Entry 5DS6 (X-ray diffraction, 3.35 A resolution); this record covers chains A and B of the 8 polymer chains in the assembly.

[Chain A (and B)]
Protein: CRISPR-associated endonuclease Cas1
From: Escherichia coli (strain K12)
Notes: EC 3.1.-.-; chain B of this document is another copy of the same molecule, construct and numbering; everything in this record applies to it too
Reference sequence: Q46896 (CAS1_ECOLI); numbering as in UniProt (aligned over 1-305)
Amino-acid sequence (306 residues; numbered 0 to 305; the number before each row is that of its first residue; numbering starts at 0):
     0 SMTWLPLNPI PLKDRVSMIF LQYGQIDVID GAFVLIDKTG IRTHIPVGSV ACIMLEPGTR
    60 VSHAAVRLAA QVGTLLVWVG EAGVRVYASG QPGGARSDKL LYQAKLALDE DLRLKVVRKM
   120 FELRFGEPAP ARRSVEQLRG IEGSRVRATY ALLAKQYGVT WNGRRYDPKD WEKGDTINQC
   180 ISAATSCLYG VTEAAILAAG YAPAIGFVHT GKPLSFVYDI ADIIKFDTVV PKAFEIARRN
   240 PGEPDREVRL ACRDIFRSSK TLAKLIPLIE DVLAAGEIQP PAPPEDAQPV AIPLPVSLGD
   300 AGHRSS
Unresolved in the structure: 0-14, 164-174, 282-305 (chain B: 0-3, 167-174, 280-305)
Differences from the reference sequence: expression tag (0)
UniProt features mapped onto this chain:
  - binding site (Mg(2+)): Glu141, His208, Asp221
  - mutagenesis: Tyr22 (Y22A: Slightly decreased spacer acquisition in vivo; Y22F: Nearly wild-type spacer acquisition in vivo), Arg41 (R41E: Dramatically decreased spacer acquisition in vivo), Arg59 (R59A: Loss of spacer acquisition in vivo, decreased protospacer binding; R59D: Dramatically decreased spacer acquisition in vitro, 250-fold decreased affinity for protospacer DNA), Arg66 (R66D: Dramatically decreased spacer acquisition in vitro, 250-fold decreased affinity for protospacer DNA; R66E: Dramatically decreased spacer acquisition in vivo), Arg84 (R84A: Decreased spacer acquisition in vivo; R84E: Dramatically decreased spacer acquisition in vivo), Glu141 (E141A: No cleavage of any substrates, no restoration of UV or mitomycin C (MMC) resistance. Loss of spacer acquisition in vivo), Tyr149 (Y149A: No effect on in vitro protospacer integration), Tyr165 (Y165A: No effect on in vitro protospacer integration. Alone significantly decreased protospacer acquisition in vivo ...), Trp170 (W170A: Alone significantly decreased protospacer acquisition in vivo. Decreased protospacer binding; in association with A-170), Thr184 (T184A: No cleavage of any substrates), Tyr188 (Y188A: Partial inhibition of cleavage. No effect on in vitro protospacer integration. Significantly decreased protospacer acquisition in vivo), His208 (H208A: No cleavage of any substrates, no restoration of UV or MMC resistance. Loss of spacer acquisition in vivo), 13 further mutagenesis entries in UniProt
From the paper describing this entry:
  - binding site for the 33-nt DNA strand: Tyr22
  - mutagenesis - R59D, R66D: decreased binding to 5 nt overhang protospacer
  - mutagenesis - R59D, R66D: decreased catalytic activity on protospacer substrates
  - mutagenesis - Y22A: decreased catalytic activity on splayed ends

[How chain A and chain B interact]
Contacting residue pairs - 72 pairs, chain A then chain B:
  Gln24(A) - Arg59(B)
  Leu54(A) - His62(B)  hydrogen bond (backbone-side chain)
  Glu55(A) - His62(B)
  Pro56(A) - His62(B)
  Thr58(A) - Ser61(B)
  Thr58(A) - His62(B)  hydrogen bond (backbone-backbone)
  Arg59(A) - Gln24(B)  hydrogen bond
  Arg59(A) - Asp26(B)
  Arg59(A) - Val60(B)
  Arg59(A) - Ser61(B)
  Val60(A) - Arg59(B)
  Val60(A) - Val60(B)  hydrogen bond (backbone-backbone)
  Ser61(A) - Thr58(B)
  Ser61(A) - Arg59(B)
  His62(A) - Leu54(B)  hydrogen bond (side chain-backbone)
  His62(A) - Glu55(B)
  His62(A) - Pro56(B)
  His62(A) - Gly57(B)
  His62(A) - Thr58(B)  hydrogen bond (backbone-backbone)
  His62(A) - Trp77(B)
  His62(A) - Val78(B)  hydrogen bond (side chain-backbone)
  Val65(A) - Trp77(B)
  Val65(A) - Tyr86(B)  hydrophobic
  Arg66(A) - Val85(B)
  Ala69(A) - Val85(B)  hydrophobic
  Ala69(A) - Tyr86(B)  hydrophobic
  Thr73(A) - Tyr86(B)  hydrogen bond (backbone-side chain)
  Leu74(A) - Tyr86(B)
  Leu75(A) - Tyr86(B)  hydrogen bond (backbone-side chain)
  Trp77(A) - His62(B)
  Trp77(A) - Val65(B)
  Trp77(A) - Trp77(B)  hydrophobic
  Trp77(A) - Ser88(B)
  Val78(A) - His62(B)  hydrogen bond (backbone-side chain)
  Val85(A) - Pro91(B)  hydrophobic
  Tyr86(A) - His62(B)
  Tyr86(A) - Arg66(B)
  Tyr86(A) - Ala69(B)
  Tyr86(A) - Pro91(B)
  Ala87(A) - Val65(B)  hydrophobic
  Ala87(A) - Gly89(B)
  Ser88(A) - Ser88(B)
  Ser88(A) - Gly89(B)  hydrogen bond (backbone-backbone)
  Gly89(A) - Tyr86(B)
  Gly89(A) - Ala87(B)
  Gln90(A) - Ala87(B)  hydrogen bond (backbone-backbone)
  Pro91(A) - Ala87(B)
  Pro91(A) - Gly89(B)
  Pro91(A) - Leu196(B)  hydrophobic
  Pro91(A) - Pro202(B)
  Gly92(A) - Ala201(B)
  Gly92(A) - Pro202(B)
  Gly93(A) - Ala203(B)
  Ala94(A) - Pro212(B)
  Ser96(A) - Ala203(B)
  Leu100(A) - Ala103(B)
  Leu100(A) - Leu107(B)  hydrophobic
  Leu100(A) - Ile204(B)  hydrophobic
  Ala103(A) - Ala103(B)  hydrophobic
  Lys104(A) - Leu107(B)
  Leu107(A) - Lys104(B)
  Leu107(A) - Leu107(B)  hydrophobic
  Glu192(A) - Pro91(B)
  Glu192(A) - Gly92(B)
  Leu196(A) - Pro91(B)  hydrophobic
  Ala201(A) - Leu99(B)  hydrophobic
  Ala203(A) - Ser96(B)
  Ile204(A) - Leu99(B)  hydrophobic
  Ile204(A) - Leu100(B)  hydrophobic
  Gly210(A) - Arg95(B)
  Gly210(A) - Ser96(B)
  Pro212(A) - Ala94(B)
Also at the interface, not in a pair above, chain A (44 interface residues in all): Gly57, Leu99, Ala106, Pro202, Lys211
Also at the interface, not in a pair above, chain B (42 interface residues in all): Leu74, Gly93, Ala106, Glu192, Gly210

[Summary]
44 residues of chain A face 42 of chain B across their interface; the contacts include 12 hydrogen bonds.
Among the polar pairs are Leu54(A)-His62(B), Arg59(A)-Gln24(B) and His62(A)-Val78(B). The paper reports a
binding site for the 33-nt DNA strand at Tyr22(A); R59D and R66D of chain A reduce binding to 5 nt overhang
protospacer.
Both chains are CRISPR-associated endonuclease Cas1 (Escherichia coli (strain K12)). Entry 5DS6 (Crystal
structure the Escherichia coli Cas1-Cas2 complex bound to protospacer DNA with splayed ends) was determined by
X-ray diffraction, deposited together with 5DS4 and 5DS5.
